Entry 7TAG (electron microscopy, 2.70 A resolution); this record covers chains C and D of the 4 polymer chains in the assembly.

== Chain C ==
Name: viral protein 3
From: enterovirus D68
Reference sequence: A0A097BW12 (A0A097BW12_9ENTO); residues 1-247 here correspond to UniProt positions 318-564 (UniProt number = residue number + 317)
Sequence (247 residues; each row starts with the number of its first residue):
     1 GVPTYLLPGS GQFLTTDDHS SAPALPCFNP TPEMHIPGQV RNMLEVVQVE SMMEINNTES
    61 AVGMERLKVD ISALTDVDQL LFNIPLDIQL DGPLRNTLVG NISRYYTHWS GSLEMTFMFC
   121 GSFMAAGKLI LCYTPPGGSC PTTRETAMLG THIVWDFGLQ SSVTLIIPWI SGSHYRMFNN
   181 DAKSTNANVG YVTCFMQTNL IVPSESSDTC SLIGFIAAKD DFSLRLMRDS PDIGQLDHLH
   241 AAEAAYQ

== Chain D ==
Name: viral protein 4
From: enterovirus D68
Reference sequence: A0A097BW12 (A0A097BW12_HED68); residues 1-68 here correspond to UniProt positions 2-69 (UniProt number = residue number + 1)
Sequence (68 residues; numbered 1 to 68; the number before each row is that of its first residue):
     1 GAQVTRQQTG THENANIATN GSHITYNQIN FYKDSYAASA SKQDFSQDPS KFTEPVVEGL
    61 KAGAPVLK
Not modelled in the structure: 1-27, 58-68

== Interface between chain C and chain D ==
Residue-residue contacts (35; chain C residue first):
  D18(C) - S39(D)
  D18(C) - A40(D)  hydrogen bond (side chain-backbone)
  H19(C) - S39(D)
  S20(C) - N30(D)
  S20(C) - Y32(D)
  S20(C) - A37(D)
  S20(C) - A38(D)
  S21(C) - Y32(D)
  S21(C) - A37(D)  hydrogen bond (backbone-backbone)
  A22(C) - Y32(D)
  P23(C) - Y32(D)
  P23(C) - D34(D)
  P23(C) - Y36(D)
  P23(C) - A37(D)
  A24(C) - Y36(D)
  L25(C) - Y36(D)  hydrogen bond (backbone-side chain)
  P26(C) - D34(D)
  C27(C) - D34(D)  hydrogen bond (backbone-side chain)
  G38(C) - K51(D)
  G38(C) - F52(D)
  Q39(C) - K51(D)  hydrogen bond (backbone-side chain)
  Q39(C) - F52(D)
  V40(C) - F52(D)  hydrophobic
  R41(C) - D44(D)
  R41(C) - S46(D)  hydrogen bond
  R41(C) - Q47(D)
  R41(C) - D48(D)
  R41(C) - K51(D)
  E45(C) - Q47(D)
  E45(C) - D48(D)
  E45(C) - P49(D)
  E45(C) - F52(D)
  Q48(C) - T53(D)
  V49(C) - F52(D)  hydrophobic
  V49(C) - T53(D)
Other interface residues (no listed pair), chain C (19 interface residues in all): F28, N42
Other interface residues (no listed pair), chain D (17 interface residues in all): K42

== Overview ==
19 residues of chain C face 17 of chain D across their interface, with 6 hydrogen bonds. Polar contacts
include D18(C)-A40(D), L25(C)-Y36(D) and C27(C)-D34(D).
Here chain C is viral protein 3 and chain D is viral protein 4, both from enterovirus D68. Entry 7TAG (Cryo-EM
structure of Human Enterovirus D68 US/MO/14-18947 strain virion in complex with pleconaril) was determined by
electron microscopy.
